Entry 8AU6 (X-ray diffraction, 2.00 A resolution); this record covers chain A.

# Chain A
Name: Regulatory protein Cg1604
Source organism: Corynebacterium glutamicum ATCC 13032
UniProt: Q8NQL8 (Q8NQL8_CORGL); residue numbers follow UniProt; this construct covers 1-321
Chain sequence (321 residues; each row starts with the number of its first residue):
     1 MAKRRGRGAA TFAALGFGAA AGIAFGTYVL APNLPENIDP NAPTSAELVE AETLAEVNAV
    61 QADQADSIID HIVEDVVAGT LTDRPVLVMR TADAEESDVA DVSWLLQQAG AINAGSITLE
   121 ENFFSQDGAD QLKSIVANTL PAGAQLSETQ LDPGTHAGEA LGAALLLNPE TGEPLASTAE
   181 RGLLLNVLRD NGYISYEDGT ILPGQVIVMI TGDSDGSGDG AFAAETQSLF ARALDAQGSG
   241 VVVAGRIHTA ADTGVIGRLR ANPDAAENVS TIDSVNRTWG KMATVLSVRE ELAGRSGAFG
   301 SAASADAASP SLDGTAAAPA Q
Not modelled in the structure: 1-45, 294-321
Modified residues: Mse1 (selenomethionine); Mse89, Mse209, Mse282 (selenomethionine; parent Met)
Bound ions: Ca2+: D235, N268, E291

# In short
The Ca2+ site is built by D235, N268 and E291.
Chain A is Regulatory protein Cg1604 (Corynebacterium glutamicum ATCC 13032); the structure, Structure of
Corynebacterium glutamicum Cg1604, a cell division regulator, was determined by X-ray diffraction (same
publication as 8AUC and 8AUD).
